PDB entry 9E6Q | electron microscopy, 1.95 A resolution | chains 1 and AQ of the 40 polymer chains in the assembly

== Chain 1 ==
Molecule: 23S rRNA
From: Pyrobaculum calidifontis JCM 11548
Sequence (3024 nucleotides; numbered 1 to 3024; the number before each row is that of its first residue):
     1 UAGGCAAAGC CGCCCGGUGG AUGGCUCGGC UCGGGCGXCG AAGAAGGGCG UGGCAAGCUG
    61 CGAUAAGCCC GGGGUAGCXG CAGGCAGGCU UAGAACCCGG GAUCCCCGAA UGGGGCUUCC
   121 UGCCGGGGCC GAAUAGGCCC CGGCGCCCCG UAAGGGGCGG GAACGCGGGG AAAGGAAACA
   181 UCUUAGUACC CGCAGGAAGG GAAGCCAACA GGGACCCCCU GAGUAGGGGC GACCGAAAGG
   241 GGGAUAGCCC AAACCAAAUC CUCGCGGGAC AACCGUGGGG AGAUGUGGGG CUUGGGCCCG
   301 GGCAACCGCC GGCGGGCGGU AGCCGAAGUG GGCUGGAAUG CCCCGCCGUA GAGGGUGAUA
   361 GCCCCGUAGG CGAAACCGCC CGUGGCGGAG UCCCGGGGUC CCGGAGUACC UCGGCUUAGU
   421 UUUGCCGGGG GAACGCGCCG GCCACUGGCC GGCAAGGCUA AGCACGUCCC GAGUCCGAUA
   481 GCGCACUAGU ACCGUGAGGG AAAGCUGAAA AGAACCCCGG AAGGGGGGUG AAAAGAGCCU
   541 GAAACCGGGC GGCUACAGUG GGGCAGGCCC GAAAGGAUGC CCCCUCCCGA AGGAAACCCC
   601 GGUGACGGGG GAGUACGAGG GAGGGGGUCC AGGGUCUGCC CUUACGUCUA GAAACACGGG
   661 CCGGGGAGUU CACGGCCGUG GCGAGCCUAA GGGGUUCAAC CCCGGAGGCG UAGGGAAACC
   721 GACAGCCCGC AGCGGGGCAA CCCGCGAGGG GCGGGGUCUU AAAGGGCCCG UAGUCACGGC
   781 CGUGAGACCA GAAACCGGGC GAUCUAGCCC UGGGCAGGGU GAAGCGGGGC GAAAGCCCCG
   841 UGGAGGCCCG AAGGGGUUCU GAUGUGCAAA UCGUUCCCAU GACCUGGGGC UAGGGGCAAA
   901 AGACCAAUCA AGCCCGGUGA UAGCUGGUUC CCCCCGAAGC GGGUCUCAGC CCGGCCUCCC
   961 CGGAGGCGGC CGGCGGGGUA GAGUACUGAU CGGGGGUGCG GGAGCCGAAA GGCUCCGGCC
  1021 CCCGGUCAAA CUCCGAACCU GCCAGCGCCG UAGAAGGGGG GAGGCGGGGG CGGUGGGGUA
  1081 AGCCUCCGCU CCGAGACGGG AACAACCGAG ACCGGGGUUA AGGCCCCCAA GUGCGGGCUU
  1141 AGUGUCAAUC UAAAAGGGCG UCCCCCGCCC AAGACAGCGG GGCCGUGGGC CUAACAGCAG
  1201 CCAUCGGCUA AGCAACGCGU AACAGCGGAC CCGCCGAGGC GGGGGGCCCC GAAGAUGUAC
  1261 AGGGACUAAG CCCGCCGCCG AGACCCCGGC CCGCGGGCCG UUGGCCCGCG UGGGGUAGGG
  1321 GGGCGCGGCC GUGGGGCAGA AGCCGGGCCG UGAGGUCCGG UGGACCCGCG GCCGACGAAG
  1381 AUCCCGGCGG UAGUAGCAGC GAAGAGGGGU GAGAAGCCCC UCCGCCGGAA AGGACCAGGG
  1441 UUUCCUGGCA ACUUCAAUAG GCCAGGAGUU AGCCGGUCCU AAGGCGGGGC CUAAUAGGCA
  1501 CCCGCCGAAA GGGAAACGGG UUAAUAUUCC CGUGCCGCGG GGGUAGGUUC UGCGGCAACG
  1561 CAGGCCCCGU CCCCGACGCC UCGGGAUAGG GCGGGCGGGA CUGCCGUCCC GCUUAACCGU
  1621 CGAAGGCCGG GGAGUGCCGU AAUGGCGAGA ACCGGCCGAA GGCGGGAAUA GCCGGGGGUU
  1681 UCCCCGGUCC GCCCGACUCC UGGGGCCCGU GAAAAGGGGA CGGGGAACGA GCCCCCGCGC
  1741 CCGUACCGAG AACCGACGCA GGUGCUCCUG GGUGAGAAGC CCAAGGCGGC UCGGGUGACC
  1801 CCGGGCCAGG GAACUCGGCA AAUUGGCCCC GUAACUUCGG GAGAAGGGGU GCCUGCGGUC
  1861 UUGGGGUAUA CCCCCGGGAC CGCAGGUCGC AGUGGCAAGG GGGACCUGAC UGUUUAACAA
  1921 AAACAUAGGU CCCCGCGAGC CCGUAAGGGU GUGUACGGGG GCUGAAUCCU GGCCACUGGC
  1981 GGUACGUGAX CCCCGGGUAC AACCGGGCGA XGCGCXGCUG AAGGCCGGGG GUAACUCUGA
  2041 CCCUCUUAAG GUAGCXAAXU GCCUUGCCGG GUAAGUUCCG GCGUGCAUGA AUGGAUCAAC
  2101 GAGGUCCCCA CUGUCCCGGC CCGGGGCCCG GCGAACCCAC CUCCAGGUGC ACAGUCCUGG
  2161 GACCCCCGAC GGGGCGAGAA GUCCCUAUGG AGCUUCACAG CAGCCUGUCG UUGCGGGGGG
  2221 GCGGGGGGUG CAGAGCGUAG GUGGGAGCGA UGAAACGGGG UCUCCGGGCC CCGUGGAUGC
  2281 GACCCUGGAA CACCACCCAC UCUCCGCCCC UCCGCUUACC CGCCGCAAGG CGGGGACAGC
  2341 GGCAGGCGGG CUGUUCGGCU GGGGCGGCAC ACCCCUGAAA AGAUAUCGGG GGUGCCCAAA
  2401 GCUCGGCUCA GGCGGGUCAG AAAUCCGCCG UAGAGUGUAA GGGCAAAAGC CGGGCUGACU
  2461 GGGCCCUUGA ACGCAAGGGG CCCAGGCGGG AAACCGGGGC CUAGAGAACG CUCGUGCCCC
  2521 CACCAGUGGG GGCCGGGCAU GACAGAAAAG UUACCCUAGG AAUAACCGGC UCGUCGCGGG
  2581 UGAGAGUCCC CAUCGACCCC GCGGUUUGGU ACCCAGACGU CGUCUCUUCC CAUCCUGGCG
  2641 GUGCAGCAGC CGCCAAGGGU GGGGCUGCCC GCCCAUUAAA GGGGAACGUG XGAUGGGUUC
  2701 AGACCGUCGC GAGACAGGUC GGUCUCUACC UGUCGGGGGC GCUGGCCGCC UGAGGGGAAG
  2761 GUGCCCUCAG UACGAGAGGA ACGGGGCGCC GCGGCCUCUA GUGUACCGGU UGUCCGGCAG
  2821 GGCACUGCCG GGCAGCCACG CCGUGGGGGA UAACCGCUGA AAGCAUCUAA GCGGGAAGCC
  2881 CUCCCCGAGA CGAGGCGGCC GUUGCCCUGG GGGCAACCCC GGGGCACGAG GGCUCCXGUA
  2941 GAAGACGGGG UUGAUGGGGG GGCGGUGUAA CCCCCGAGGG UUUCCCGAGG GGAGAGCCGG
  3001 CCCCUCCCAA UCGCCCGAGC GUXC
Disordered / not traced: 996-1019, 1178-1233, 2032-2040, 2218-2310
Modified / non-standard residues: 5MC (5-methylcytidine-5'-monophosphate) at position 38, B8T (4-methyl, cytidine-5'-monophosphate) at position 79, OMC (o2'-methylycytidine-5'-monophosphate) at position 492, OMC (o2'-methylycytidine-5'-monophosphate) at position 493, OMC (o2'-methylycytidine-5'-monophosphate) at position 673, OMC (o2'-methylycytidine-5'-monophosphate) at position 872, OMU (o2'-methyluridine 5'-monophosphate) at position 875, OMG (o2'-methylguanosine-5'-monophosphate) at position 902, OMU (o2'-methyluridine 5'-monophosphate) at position 908, OMC (o2'-methylycytidine-5'-monophosphate) at position 1816, PSU (pseudouridine-5'-monophosphate) at position 1911, OMG (o2'-methylguanosine-5'-monophosphate) at position 1947, OMG (o2'-methylguanosine-5'-monophosphate) at position 1949, OMG (o2'-methylguanosine-5'-monophosphate) at position 1957, OMG (o2'-methylguanosine-5'-monophosphate) at position 1971, OMC (o2'-methylycytidine-5'-monophosphate) at position 1976, PSU (pseudouridine-5'-monophosphate) at position 1987, A2M (2'-O-methyladenosine 5'-(dihydrogen phosphate)) at position 1990, A2M (2'-O-methyladenosine 5'-(dihydrogen phosphate)) at position 2011, 4AC (N(4)-acetylcytidine-5'-monophosphate) at position 2016, OMG (o2'-methylguanosine-5'-monophosphate) at position 2017, OMC (o2'-methylycytidine-5'-monophosphate) at position 2018, PSU (pseudouridine-5'-monophosphate) at position 2044, 5MC (5-methylcytidine-5'-monophosphate) at position 2056, A2M (2'-O-methyladenosine 5'-(dihydrogen phosphate)) at position 2059, OMG (o2'-methylguanosine-5'-monophosphate) at position 2066, OMG (o2'-methylguanosine-5'-monophosphate) at position 2071, OMU (o2'-methyluridine 5'-monophosphate) at position 2077, OMU (o2'-methyluridine 5'-monophosphate) at position 2088, OMG (o2'-methylguanosine-5'-monophosphate) at position 2103, OMG (o2'-methylguanosine-5'-monophosphate) at position 2104, OMC (o2'-methylycytidine-5'-monophosphate) at position 2115, OMC (o2'-methylycytidine-5'-monophosphate) at position 2116, OMC (o2'-methylycytidine-5'-monophosphate) at position 2143, OMU (o2'-methyluridine 5'-monophosphate) at position 2155, OMG (o2'-methylguanosine-5'-monophosphate) at position 2176, OMG (o2'-methylguanosine-5'-monophosphate) at position 2362, OMG (o2'-methylguanosine-5'-monophosphate) at position 2366, OMG (o2'-methylguanosine-5'-monophosphate) at position 2388, OMU (o2'-methyluridine 5'-monophosphate) at position 2408, OMG (o2'-methylguanosine-5'-monophosphate) at position 2537, OMC (o2'-methylycytidine-5'-monophosphate) at position 2538, OMC (o2'-methylycytidine-5'-monophosphate) at position 2555, PSU (pseudouridine-5'-monophosphate) at position 2571, OMU (o2'-methyluridine 5'-monophosphate) at position 2574, OMG (o2'-methylguanosine-5'-monophosphate) at position 2601, PSU (pseudouridine-5'-monophosphate) at position 2607, OMG (o2'-methylguanosine-5'-monophosphate) at position 2608, PSU (pseudouridine-5'-monophosphate) at position 2610, OMU (o2'-methyluridine 5'-monophosphate) at position 2623, OMC (o2'-methylycytidine-5'-monophosphate) at position 2624, PSU (pseudouridine-5'-monophosphate) at position 2625, OMU (o2'-methyluridine 5'-monophosphate) at position 2628, OMU (o2'-methyluridine 5'-monophosphate) at position 2666, OMG (o2'-methylguanosine-5'-monophosphate) at position 2667, A2M (2'-O-methyladenosine 5'-(dihydrogen phosphate)) at position 2691, UR3 (3-methyluridine-5'-monophoshate) at position 2698, OMC (o2'-methylycytidine-5'-monophosphate) at position 2704, OMU (o2'-methyluridine 5'-monophosphate) at position 2707, OMC (o2'-methylycytidine-5'-monophosphate) at position 2720, OMU (o2'-methyluridine 5'-monophosphate) at position 2851, OMC (o2'-methylycytidine-5'-monophosphate) at position 2884, OMC (o2'-methylycytidine-5'-monophosphate) at position 2885, B8T (4-methyl, cytidine-5'-monophosphate) at position 2937, G7M (N7-methyl-guanosine-5'-monophosphate) at position 3023
Bound ions: Mg2+ site 1: A7, A8; Mg2+ site 2 near G24 (its only coordinating residue here); Mg2+ site 3 near U111 (its only coordinating residue here); Mg2+ site 4 near A173 (its only coordinating residue here); Mg2+ site 5: A173, U2354; Mg2+ site 6: A178, C179; Mg2+ site 7: C179, G2190; Mg2+ site 8 near G186 (its only coordinating residue here); Mg2+ site 9 near A198 (its only coordinating residue here); Mg2+ site 10 near G199 (its only coordinating residue here); Mg2+ site 11: G223, G235 (shared with 1 residue of chain AH); Mg2+ site 12 near U286 (its only coordinating residue here); 119 more Mg2+ sites not listed
Ligand contacts:
  - spermine (SPM), molecule 1: G24, G336, A337, A358, C505, U506, G507, A508, A531, C539, C1337, G1363, A1364
  - spermine (SPM), molecule 2: A41, G43, U111, G112, C144, G145, C146, G155, G156, G157, C158
  - spermine (SPM), molecule 3: U121, G122, C123, C138, C139, C140, C1740, C1741
  - spermine (SPM), molecule 4: G167, G168, G169, G170, G186, C415
  - spermine (SPM), molecule 5: A177, A178, C179, C230, G231, U2188, A2508, C2509, A2546
  - spermine (SPM), molecule 6: C182, U183, U184, A185, G186, G227, G228, U416, U417, G419, U420
  - spermine (SPM), molecule 7: G200, G201, A202, A454, A455, G456, G457, C458, U459
  - spermine (SPM), molecule 8: G226, G227, G228, C230, U420, U422, A2522
  - spermine (SPM), molecule 9: G351, A352, G353, G354, G355, U356, A360, G361
  - spermine (SPM), molecule 10: G413, G414, C2201, C2343, A2344
  - spermine (SPM), molecule 11: G494, U495, G496, U803, A906, A907, C1754, G1755
  - spermine (SPM), molecule 12: C515, C516, C517, C518, G519, G523, G524, G525, G526, G527
  - spermine (SPM), molecule 13: G589, A590, A591, G592, G593, G613, U614, A615, C616, G617
  - spermine (SPM), molecule 14: U642, U643, A1096, C1097, G1098, A1102, C1103, A1104, C2156, C2157
  - spermine (SPM), molecule 15: A644, C645, A654, C655, A656, C657, G658, G659, A2177, G2178, A2179, A2180, G2616, A2617
  - spermine (SPM), molecule 16: A650, G1068, G1069, G1070, C1083, C1084, C2612
  - spermine (SPM), molecule 17: G715, A716, G766, A2508, C2509, C2534
  - spermine (SPM), molecule 18: C781, G782, C951, A1062, G1063, G1064, G1319
  - spermine (SPM), molecule 19: G791, G916, G917, U918, G919, A920
  - spermine (SPM), molecule 20: C808, C809, C810, U811, G812, G813, U885, G886, G887, G888, G889
  - spermine (SPM), molecule 21: C849, G1825, G1826, C1827, G1843, A1844, A1898, G1899
  - spermine (SPM), molecule 22: G854, G855, G856, G1750, G1761, G1762, U1763, C1765
  - spermine (SPM), molecule 23: G856, U857, U858, C859, U871, G873, U874, A1916, A1917
  - spermine (SPM), molecule 24: U857, U858, A1920, A1921, OMG_2103, OMG_2104, U2105, G2721, G2722
  - spermine (SPM), molecule 25: G866, C867, A868, U1453, U1454, C1757
  - spermine (SPM), molecule 26: C934, C935, G936, U1316, A1317, G1318, G1319, G1320, G1321
  - spermine (SPM), molecule 27: U979, A980, G981, A982, A1029, U1032, C1034, G1035, G2377, A2378, A2379
  - spermine (SPM), molecule 28: G1123, C1124, C1125, C1126, C1127, U1145, A1259, C1260, A1261, G1262, G1263, G1264, A1265
  - spermine (SPM), molecule 29: U1394, A1395, C1800, G2125, G2126, C2127, C2128, C2167, G2168, A2169, C2170, A2728
  - spermine (SPM), molecule 30: A1398, G1793, G1795, U1796, G1797, G2124, G2125, G2126
  - spermine (SPM), molecule 31: G1399, C1400, A1402, A1403, A1430, G1750, C1787, G1789, C1790
  - spermine (SPM), molecule 32: G1428, G1770, G1771, G1772, U1773, G1774
  - spermine (SPM), molecule 33: U1492, A1493, G2203, G2341, G2342
  - spermine (SPM), molecule 34: A1588, G1589, U1614, A1615, C1663, G1664, G1665, G1666
  - spermine (SPM), molecule 35: U1710, G1711, A1712, A1713
  - spermine (SPM), molecule 36: C1806, C1807, U2802, G2803, C2829, G2830, G2831, G2832
  - spermine (SPM), molecule 37: U1850, G1851, C1852, A1884, G1885, G1886, U1887, C1888, G1889, G1892
  - spermine (SPM), molecule 38: U1907, G1908, U1963, G1964, U2092, G2093, G2094, A2095, U2096, OMC_2704, C2705
  - spermine (SPM), molecule 39: A1938, G1939, C1940, G1948, OMG_1949, U1950, G1951
  - spermine (SPM), molecule 40: OMC_2115, OMC_2116, C2117, G2118
  - spermine (SPM), molecule 41: C2464, C2465, U2467, U2468, G2469, A2475, A2476, G2477, G2478, G2479, G2480
  - spermine (SPM), molecule 42: C2621, G2622, OMU_2623, A2685, G2688, U2689, G2690, A2693, U2694
  - spermine (SPM), molecule 43: G2661, G2662, A2680, G2681, G2682, G2683
  - spermine (SPM), molecule 44: G2755, G2756, G2757, A2759, C2880
  - spermine (SPM), molecule 45: G2760, G2761, U2762, G2763, C2787, G2788, C2789, G2845
  - spermine (SPM), molecule 46: A2954, U2955, G2956, G2957, G2958, G2959, G2960, C3003, C3004, U3005

== Chain AQ ==
Molecule: Large ribosomal subunit protein eL19
From: Pyrobaculum calidifontis JCM 11548
UniProtKB: A3MSJ4 (A3MSJ4_PYRCJ); residues 1-147 here = UniProt positions 1-147
Chain sequence (147 residues; each row starts with the number of its first residue):
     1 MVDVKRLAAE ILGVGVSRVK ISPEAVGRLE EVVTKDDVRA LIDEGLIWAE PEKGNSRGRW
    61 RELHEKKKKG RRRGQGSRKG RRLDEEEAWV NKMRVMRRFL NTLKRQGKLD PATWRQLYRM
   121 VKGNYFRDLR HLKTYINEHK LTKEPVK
Disordered / not traced: 1

== How chain 1 and chain AQ interact ==
Residue-residue contacts (179):
  G818(1) with Arg-81(AQ), salt bridge to the phosphate
  G819(1) with Arg-81(AQ), salt bridge to the phosphate
  C825(1) with Lys-122(AQ), sugar contact
  G826(1) with Arg-119(AQ), salt bridge to the phosphate; Lys-122(AQ), sugar contact; Gly-123(AQ), hydrogen bond to the base
  G827(1) with Arg-119(AQ), salt bridge to the phosphate; Gly-123(AQ), sugar contact; Tyr-125(AQ), sugar contact
  C839(1) with Asn-124(AQ), sugar contact
  G840(1) with Trp-89(AQ), sugar contact; Asn-124(AQ), sugar contact
  U841(1) with Trp-89(AQ), sugar contact
  G842(1) with Glu-86(AQ), phosphate contact
  C1419(1) with Lys-5(AQ), phosphate contact; Ile-21(AQ), hydrogen bond to the sugar; Ser-22(AQ), sugar contact; Pro-23(AQ), sugar contact
  C1420(1) with Lys-5(AQ), salt bridge to the phosphate; Val-19(AQ), phosphate contact; Lys-20(AQ), phosphate contact; Ile-21(AQ), hydrogen bond to the phosphate; Pro-23(AQ), sugar contact
  U1421(1) with Lys-20(AQ), salt bridge to the phosphate; Glu-50(AQ), phosphate contact
  C1444(1) with Arg-6(AQ), phosphate contact
  C1445(1) with Val-2(AQ), phosphate contact; Arg-6(AQ), salt bridge to the phosphate
  U1446(1) with Val-2(AQ), hydrogen bond to the phosphate
  U1521(1) with Arg-39(AQ), salt bridge to the phosphate
  U1522(1) with Lys-35(AQ), base contact; Arg-39(AQ), salt bridge to the phosphate
  A1523(1) with Arg-6(AQ), hydrogen bond to the sugar; Leu-7(AQ), phosphate contact; Val-33(AQ), sugar contact; Thr-34(AQ), phosphate contact; Lys-35(AQ), hydrogen bond to the phosphate
  A1524(1) with Arg-6(AQ), salt bridge to the phosphate; Glu-10(AQ), phosphate contact; Lys-35(AQ), salt bridge to the phosphate
  G1583(1) with Val-90(AQ), phosphate contact; Arg-94(AQ), hydrogen bond to the phosphate
  G1584(1) with Arg-94(AQ), salt bridge to the phosphate
  G1591(1) with Arg-57(AQ), hydrogen bond to the phosphate
  C1592(1) with Arg-57(AQ), salt bridge to the phosphate; Trp-60(AQ), sugar contact; Arg-61(AQ), salt bridge to the phosphate
  G1593(1) with Arg-61(AQ), phosphate contact
  C1608(1) with Ser-56(AQ), sugar contact; Arg-57(AQ), phosphate contact; Gly-58(AQ), sugar contact; Arg-61(AQ), salt bridge to the phosphate
  C1609(1) with Glu-52(AQ), sugar contact; Gly-54(AQ), phosphate contact; Asn-55(AQ), phosphate contact; Ser-56(AQ), phosphate contact; Arg-57(AQ), hydrogen bond to the phosphate; Arg-61(AQ), salt bridge to the phosphate
  C1610(1) with Gly-54(AQ), phosphate contact
  C1637(1) with Pro-111(AQ), phosphate contact
  C1638(1) with Lys-104(AQ), salt bridge to the phosphate; Pro-111(AQ), phosphate contact; Arg-115(AQ), base contact
  G1639(1) with Asn-101(AQ), sugar contact; Lys-104(AQ), salt bridge to the phosphate; Arg-115(AQ), hydrogen bond to the base; Tyr-118(AQ), sugar contact; Arg-119(AQ), hydrogen bond to the base
  U1640(1) with Arg-97(AQ), base contact; Asn-101(AQ), phosphate contact; Tyr-118(AQ), hydrogen bond to the phosphate; Lys-122(AQ), hydrogen bond to the base
  A1641(1) with Trp-89(AQ), phosphate contact; Val-90(AQ), sugar contact; Arg-94(AQ), salt bridge to the phosphate; Arg-97(AQ), salt bridge to the phosphate
  A1642(1) with Trp-89(AQ), hydrogen bond to the phosphate; Met-93(AQ), phosphate contact; Arg-97(AQ), salt bridge to the phosphate
  U1643(1) with Lys-122(AQ), salt bridge to the phosphate
  G1644(1) with Arg-115(AQ), hydrogen bond to the base
  G1678(1) with Asp-43(AQ), base contact
  U1680(1) with Asp-36(AQ), base contact; Asp-37(AQ), base contact; Ala-40(AQ), base contact
  U1681(1) with Asp-36(AQ), base contact; Arg-39(AQ), sugar contact; Ala-40(AQ), hydrogen bond to the base; Asp-43(AQ), base contact
  G1770(1) with Asn-55(AQ), base contact
  G1771(1) with Asn-55(AQ), base contact; Arg-57(AQ), hydrogen bond to the phosphate
  G1772(1) with Arg-57(AQ), salt bridge to the phosphate; Trp-60(AQ), phosphate contact
  U1773(1) with Trp-60(AQ), phosphate contact
  G1774(1) with Lys-79(AQ), phosphate contact; Arg-82(AQ), salt bridge to the phosphate
  A1775(1) with Arg-78(AQ), phosphate contact; Lys-79(AQ), hydrogen bond to the phosphate; Gly-80(AQ), hydrogen bond to the phosphate; Arg-81(AQ), sugar contact; Arg-82(AQ), salt bridge to the phosphate
  C1782(1) with Lys-53(AQ), hydrogen bond to the sugar; Asn-55(AQ), hydrogen bond to the sugar
  A1783(1) with Lys-53(AQ), salt bridge to the phosphate; Asn-55(AQ), sugar contact
  A1784(1) with Glu-52(AQ), phosphate contact; Lys-53(AQ), hydrogen bond to the phosphate
  G1785(1) with Val-14(AQ), phosphate contact; Gly-15(AQ), hydrogen bond to the phosphate; Arg-18(AQ), salt bridge to the phosphate
  G1786(1) with Gly-15(AQ), phosphate contact; Val-16(AQ), hydrogen bond to the phosphate; Ser-17(AQ), hydrogen bond to the phosphate
  G1826(1) with Gln-75(AQ), hydrogen bond to the base; Arg-78(AQ), hydrogen bond to the base; Lys-79(AQ), hydrogen bond to the sugar
  C1827(1) with Arg-78(AQ), sugar contact; Lys-79(AQ), sugar contact; Gly-80(AQ), sugar contact
  C1828(1) with Gln-75(AQ), sugar contact
  G1849(1) with Gln-75(AQ), hydrogen bond to the base
  U1850(1) with Gln-75(AQ), sugar contact; Gly-76(AQ), hydrogen bond to the phosphate
  G1851(1) with Gly-74(AQ), phosphate contact; Gln-75(AQ), phosphate contact; Gly-76(AQ), hydrogen bond to the phosphate; Ser-77(AQ), phosphate contact
  C1852(1) with Arg-72(AQ), salt bridge to the phosphate
  C1853(1) with Lys-66(AQ), salt bridge to the phosphate; Arg-71(AQ), phosphate contact; Arg-72(AQ), salt bridge to the phosphate
  U1854(1) with Lys-66(AQ), salt bridge to the phosphate; Lys-69(AQ), salt bridge to the phosphate; Arg-71(AQ), salt bridge to the phosphate
  G1855(1) with Lys-69(AQ), salt bridge to the phosphate; Arg-71(AQ), salt bridge to the phosphate
  G1858(1) with Arg-130(AQ), hydrogen bond to the phosphate
  U1859(1) with Asp-128(AQ), phosphate contact; Arg-130(AQ), salt bridge to the phosphate
  C1860(1) with Asn-91(AQ), sugar contact; Val-95(AQ), phosphate contact; Asp-128(AQ), phosphate contact; Leu-129(AQ), hydrogen bond to the phosphate
  U1861(1) with Asn-91(AQ), sugar contact; Val-95(AQ), phosphate contact; Arg-98(AQ), salt bridge to the phosphate
  A1870(1) with Arg-98(AQ), hydrogen bond to the phosphate; Phe-99(AQ), hydrogen bond to the sugar; Thr-102(AQ), sugar contact; Gln-106(AQ), base contact
  C1871(1) with Arg-98(AQ), salt bridge to the phosphate; Phe-99(AQ), sugar contact; Leu-129(AQ), sugar contact; Lys-133(AQ), hydrogen bond to the phosphate; Lys-147(AQ), hydrogen bond to the sugar
  C1872(1) with Lys-133(AQ), salt bridge to the phosphate; Lys-147(AQ), sugar contact
  G1878(1) with His-64(AQ), salt bridge to the phosphate; Lys-68(AQ), salt bridge to the phosphate
  C1880(1) with Arg-82(AQ), phosphate contact; Leu-83(AQ), sugar contact
  C1881(1) with Arg-73(AQ), base contact; Arg-82(AQ), phosphate contact
  G1882(1) with Arg-73(AQ), salt bridge to the phosphate; Gln-75(AQ), phosphate contact; Arg-78(AQ), salt bridge to the phosphate
  U1893(1) with Gly-76(AQ), sugar contact; Lys-79(AQ), sugar contact
  A1897(1) with Lys-79(AQ), hydrogen bond to the base
  C2814(1) with Lys-53(AQ), hydrogen bond to the phosphate; Arg-59(AQ), salt bridge to the phosphate
  C2815(1) with Lys-53(AQ), salt bridge to the phosphate; Asn-55(AQ), phosphate contact; Ser-56(AQ), hydrogen bond to the phosphate; Arg-59(AQ), salt bridge to the phosphate
  G2816(1) with Ser-56(AQ), sugar contact; Arg-59(AQ), hydrogen bond to the phosphate
  G2817(1) with Arg-59(AQ), salt bridge to the phosphate
Other interface residues (no listed pair), chain 1 (87 interface residues in all): G828, G843, C1418, C1582, G1599, C1682, G1776, C1856, A1879, C1896, G2812
Other interface residues (no listed pair), chain AQ (87 interface residues in all): Asp-3, Val-26, Leu-29, Pro-51, Lys-67, Leu-103, Ala-112, Trp-114, Met-120

== In short ==
Chain 1 and chain AQ each contribute 87 residues to their interface; the contacts include 41 hydrogen bonds
and 47 salt bridges. Polar contacts include G826(1)/Gly-123(AQ), G1639(1)/Arg-115(AQ) and
G1639(1)/Arg-119(AQ). Chain 1 binds 46 copies of spermine.
Here chain 1 is 23S rRNA and chain AQ is Large ribosomal subunit protein eL19, both from Pyrobaculum
calidifontis JCM 11548. Entry 9E6Q (Cryo-EM structure of the Pyrobaculum calidifontis 50S ribosomal subunit in
complex with Dri) was determined by electron microscopy.
